9JIM - chains B and C of the 6 polymer chains in the assembly; structure by electron microscopy, 2.86 A resolution.

# Chain B
Protein: Pro-secreted protein ORF2
Organism: Rocahepevirus ratti
Notes: fragment: E2s domain
UniProtKB: A0A3G1TVH2 (A0A3G1TVH2_HEV); numbering as in UniProt (aligned over 383-597)
Sequence (215 residues; row label = number of the first residue in the row):
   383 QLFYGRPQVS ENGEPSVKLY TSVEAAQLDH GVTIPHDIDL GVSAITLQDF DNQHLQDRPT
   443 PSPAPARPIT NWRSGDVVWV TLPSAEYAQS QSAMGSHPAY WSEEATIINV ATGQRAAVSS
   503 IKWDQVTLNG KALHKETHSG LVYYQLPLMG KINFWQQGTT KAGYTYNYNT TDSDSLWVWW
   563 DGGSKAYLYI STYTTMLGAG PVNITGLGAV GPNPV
Disordered / not traced: 383-446

# Chain C
Protein: C145 Fab heavy chain
Organism: Homo sapiens
Notes: antibody fragment or engineered binder
Sequence (131 residues; numbered 1 to 131; the number before each row is that of its first residue):
     1 QVQLVQSGAE VKKPGASVKV SCETSGYTFT SYNINWVRQA TGQGLEWMGW MNPTDGNTDY
    61 AQKFQGRVSM TRDTSISTAY MELSSLRSED TAVYYCARGR GTTRFSLQNF PFDNAYYMDV
   121 WGKGTTVTVS S
Disordered / not traced: 131
Disulfide bonds: C22-C96

# How chain B and chain C interact
Pairs across the interface - 26 pairs, chain B then chain C:
  E468(B) with R100(C), salt bridge
  Y469(B) with G101(C); T102(C)
  Q471(B) with G101(C); T102(C); T103(C), hydrogen bond (side chain-backbone)
  Y546(B) with F112(C); D113(C), hydrogen bond
  Y575(B) with F110(C)
  T576(B) with T102(C); D113(C), hydrogen bond (side chain-backbone); N114(C)
  T577(B) with T102(C); D113(C), hydrogen bond (side chain-backbone); N114(C); A115(C), hydrogen bond (side chain-backbone)
  M578(B) with D113(C)
  G580(B) with A115(C)
  A581(B) with R100(C); G101(C); A115(C); Y117(C), hydrophobic
  G582(B) with R100(C), hydrogen bond (backbone-side chain); Y117(C), hydrogen bond (backbone-side chain)
  P583(B) with R100(C); Y117(C)
Interface residues without a listed pair, chain B (13 interface residues in all): S478
Interface residues without a listed pair, chain C (12 interface residues in all): R104, Y116

# Overview
13 residues of chain B face 12 of chain C across their interface; the contacts include 7 hydrogen bonds and 1
salt bridge. Polar pairs include E468(B)-R100(C), Q471(B)-T103(C) and Y546(B)-D113(C).
Here chain B is Pro-secreted protein ORF2 (Rocahepevirus ratti) and chain C is C145 Fab heavy chain (Homo
sapiens). Entry 9JIM (Rat hepatitis E virus capsid protein E2s domain in complex with Fab C145) was determined
by electron microscopy together with 9JIE, 9JIF, 9JIG, 9JII, 9JIJ, 9JIK and 3 further entries from the same
study.
